PDB entry 7Q27 | X-ray diffraction, 1.50 A resolution | chain A

[Chain A]
Molecule: Angiotensin-converting enzyme
Organism: Homo sapiens
Notes: EC 3.2.1.-, 3.4.15.1
UniProt: P12821 (ACE_HUMAN); residues 37-633 here correspond to UniProt positions 642-1238 (UniProt number = residue number + 605)
Amino-acid sequence (597 residues; row label = number of the first residue in the row):
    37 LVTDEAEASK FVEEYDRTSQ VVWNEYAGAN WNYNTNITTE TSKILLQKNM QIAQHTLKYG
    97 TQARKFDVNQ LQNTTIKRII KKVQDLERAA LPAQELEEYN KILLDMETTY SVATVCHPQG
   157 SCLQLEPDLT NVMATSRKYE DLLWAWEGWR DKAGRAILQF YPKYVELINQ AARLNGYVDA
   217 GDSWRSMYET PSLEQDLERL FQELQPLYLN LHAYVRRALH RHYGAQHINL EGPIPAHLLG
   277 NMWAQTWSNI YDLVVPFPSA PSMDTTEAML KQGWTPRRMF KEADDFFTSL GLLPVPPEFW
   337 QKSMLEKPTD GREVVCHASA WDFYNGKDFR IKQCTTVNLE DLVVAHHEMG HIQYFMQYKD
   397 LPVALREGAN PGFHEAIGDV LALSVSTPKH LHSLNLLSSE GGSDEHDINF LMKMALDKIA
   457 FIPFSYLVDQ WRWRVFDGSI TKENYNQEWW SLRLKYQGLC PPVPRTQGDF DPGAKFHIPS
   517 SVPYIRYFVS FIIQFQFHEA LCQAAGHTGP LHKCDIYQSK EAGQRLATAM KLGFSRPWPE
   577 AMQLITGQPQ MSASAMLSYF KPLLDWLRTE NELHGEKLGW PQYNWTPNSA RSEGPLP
Not modelled in the structure: 37-39, 626-633
Differences from the reference sequence: engineered mutation Gly64 (Glu669 in P12821), Gln90 (Asn695 in P12821), Gln155 (Asn760 in P12821), Gln337 (Asn942 in P12821), Gln586 (Asn1191 in P12821)
Swiss-Prot annotation at these positions:
  - active site: Glu384 (Proton acceptor 2), His513 (Proton donor 2)
  - binding site (chloride): Arg186, Tyr224, Trp485, Arg489, Arg522
  - binding site (Zn(2+)): His383, His387, Glu411
  - site: Arg561, Leu562 (Cleavage), Asn620 (Not glycosylated), Arg627, Ser628 (Cleavage)
  - glycosylation (N-linked (GlcNAc...) asparagine): Asn72, Asn109 (complex)
Disulfides: Cys152-Cys158, Cys352-Cys370, Cys538-Cys550
Covalent attachments: N-acetylglucosamine (NAG) linked to Asn72; glycan linked to Asn109
Metal / ion sites: Zn2+: His383, His387, Glu411 (together with 8KC)
Residues lining bound ligands:
  - 8KC ((2S)-2-[[(2S)-1-[[(2S)-3-(1H-indol-3-yl)-1-oxidanyl-1-oxidanylidene-propan-2-yl]amino]-1-oxidanylidene-hexan-2-yl]amino]-4-phenyl-butanoic acid): Glu162, Gln281, His353, Ala354, Ser355, Val379, Val380, His383, Glu384, His387, Glu411, Asp415, Phe457, Lys511, Phe512, His513, Val518, Tyr520, Tyr523, Phe527
  - boric acid (BO3), molecule 1: Trp59, Tyr62, Asn85, Ile88, Arg124, Asn136
  - boric acid (BO3), molecule 2: Asp121, Glu123, Ala207, Ala208, Asn211, Tyr213, Ser219
  - boric acid (BO3), molecule 3: Tyr146, Leu161, Glu162, Trp279, His353, Lys511, Phe512
  - boric acid (BO3), molecule 4: Tyr287, Ser298, Pro424, Leu433, Glu436, His442, Asn445, Phe446, Lys449
  - boric acid (BO3), molecule 5: Phe293, Asp440, Ile444, Trp602
From the paper describing this entry:
  - Zn2+ coordination: His383, His387, Glu411
  - binding site for 8KC: Gln281, Thr282, His353, Ala354, Ser355, Ala356, Val380, His383, Glu384, Asp415, Phe457, Lys511, Phe512, His513, Val518, Tyr520, Arg522, Tyr523
  - specificity-determining residues: Thr282, Ser461
  - specificity-determining residues: Val379, Val380 (proposed by the authors, not directly observed)

[In short]
Chain A binds compound 8KC and 5 copies of boric acid. Covalently linked N-acetylglucosamine: at Asn72. From
UniProt: active-site residues Glu384 and His513, 5 chloride-binding residues and 3 Zn2+-binding residues. From
the paper: a binding site for 8KC at Gln281, Thr282 and His353 among others; Zn2+ coordination by His383,
His387 and Glu411.
Chain A is Angiotensin-converting enzyme (Homo sapiens); the structure, Crystal structure of Angiotensin-1
converting enzyme C-domain in complex with dual ACE/NEP inhibitor AD011, was determined by X-ray diffraction
together with 7Q24, 7Q25, 7Q26, 7Q28 and 7Q29 from the same study.
